PDB entry 5V0E | X-ray diffraction, 2.74 A resolution | chains Z and A of the 3 polymer chains in the assembly

== Chain Z ==
Molecule: Exonuclease 1
From: Homo sapiens
Notes: EC 3.1.-.-
Reference sequence: Q9UQ84 (EXO1_HUMAN); residues 1-352 here = UniProt positions 1-352
Chain sequence (358 residues; each row starts with the number of its first residue):
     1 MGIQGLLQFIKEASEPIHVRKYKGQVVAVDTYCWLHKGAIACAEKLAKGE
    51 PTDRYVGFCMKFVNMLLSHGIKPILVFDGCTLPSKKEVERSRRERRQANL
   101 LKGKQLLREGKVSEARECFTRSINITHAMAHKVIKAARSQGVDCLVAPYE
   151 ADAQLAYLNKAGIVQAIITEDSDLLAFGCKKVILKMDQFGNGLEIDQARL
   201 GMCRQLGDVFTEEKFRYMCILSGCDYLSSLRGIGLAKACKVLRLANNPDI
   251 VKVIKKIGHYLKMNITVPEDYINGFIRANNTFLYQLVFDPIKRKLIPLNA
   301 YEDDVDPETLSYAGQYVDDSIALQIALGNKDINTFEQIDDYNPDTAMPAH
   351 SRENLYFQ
Not modelled in the structure: 1, 347-354, 358
Differences from the reference sequence: expression tag (353-358)
Ion coordination: Na+: Ser222, Ser229, Ile233 (shared with DA5(A) of chain A)
Curated features (UniProtKB/Swiss-Prot):
  - binding site (Mg(2+)): Asp30, Asp78, Glu150, Asp152, Asp171, Asp173, Asp225, Asp270
  - natural variant: Glu109 (E109K: Abrogates exonuclease activity)
  - mutagenesis: Asp78 (D78A: Abrogates double-stranded DNA exonuclease activity and endonuclease activity against 5'-overhanging flap structures. Also reduces DNA-binding to 5'-overhanging flap structures), Asp173 (D173A: Abrogates double-stranded DNA exonuclease activity and endonuclease activity against 5'-overhanging flap structures. No effect on DNA-binding to 5'-overhanging flap structures), Asp225 (D225A: Abrogates double-stranded DNA exonuclease activity and endonuclease activity against 5'-overhanging flap structures. Also enhances DNA-binding to 5'-overhanging flap structures)
From the paper describing this entry:
  - binding site for the 14-nt DNA strand: Arg92, Arg93, Arg96 (proposed by the authors, not directly observed)
  - mutagenesis - Y32A (20-fold), H36A (150-fold): decreased catalytic activity (citing earlier work)
  - catalytic residues: Asp30, Asp78, Asp152, Asp171, Asp173 (by similarity / conservation)

== Chain A ==
Molecule: 14-nt DNA strand
Sequence (14 nucleotides; each row starts with the number of its first residue):
     1 CGCTAGTGATACAT
Not modelled in the structure: 13-14
Ion coordination: Na+: DA5 (shared with Ser222(Z), Ser229(Z), Ile233(Z) of chain Z)

== Interface between chain Z and chain A ==
Contacting residue pairs (19):
  Ile40(Z) - DA11(A)  base contact
  Glu117(Z) - DT10(A)  base contact
  Glu117(Z) - DA11(A)  hydrogen bond to the base
  Thr120(Z) - DA11(A)  base contact
  Arg121(Z) - DT10(A)  hydrogen bond to the base
  Ser229(Z) - DA5(A)  phosphate contact
  Leu230(Z) - DA5(A)  phosphate contact
  Arg231(Z) - DA5(A)  hydrogen bond to the phosphate
  Arg231(Z) - DG6(A)  salt bridge to the phosphate
  Gly232(Z) - DT4(A)  sugar contact
  Gly232(Z) - DA5(A)  hydrogen bond to the phosphate
  Ile233(Z) - DT4(A)  phosphate contact
  Ile233(Z) - DA5(A)  phosphate contact
  Gly234(Z) - DT4(A)  hydrogen bond to the phosphate
  Leu235(Z) - DT4(A)  phosphate contact
  Ala236(Z) - DC3(A)  sugar contact
  Ala236(Z) - DT4(A)  hydrogen bond to the phosphate
  Lys237(Z) - DC3(A)  phosphate contact
  Lys237(Z) - DT4(A)  hydrogen bond to the phosphate
Also at the interface, not in a pair above, chain Z (14 interface residues in all): Gln205
Also at the interface, not in a pair above, chain A (7 interface residues in all): DC12

== Overview ==
Chain Z and chain A form an interface of 14 and 7 residues respectively; the contacts include 7 hydrogen bonds
and 1 salt bridge. Among the polar pairs are Glu117(Z)-DA11(A), Arg121(Z)-DT10(A) and Arg231(Z)-DA5(A). The
paper reports catalytic residues Asp30(Z), Asp78(Z) and Asp152(Z) among others; Y32A and H36A of chain Z
reduce catalytic activity.
Here chain Z is Exonuclease 1 (Homo sapiens) and chain A is a 14-nt DNA strand. Entry 5V0E (Crystal structure
of human exonuclease 1 Exo1 (WT) in complex with 5' flap DNA (f5I)) was determined by X-ray diffraction (same
publication as 5UZV, 5V04, 5V05, 5V06, 5V07, 5V08 and 4 further entries).
